2XOK - chains A and E of the 19 polymer chains in the assembly; structure by X-ray diffraction, 3.01 A resolution.

# Chain A
Name: ATP synthase subunit alpha, mitochondrial
From: Saccharomyces cerevisiae
UniProtKB: P07251 (ATPA_YEAST); residues -34 to 510 here correspond to UniProt positions 1-545 (UniProt number = residue number + 35)
Amino-acid sequence (545 residues; each row starts with the number of its first residue; numbers below 1 keep their minus sign (Met-34 is residue -34)):
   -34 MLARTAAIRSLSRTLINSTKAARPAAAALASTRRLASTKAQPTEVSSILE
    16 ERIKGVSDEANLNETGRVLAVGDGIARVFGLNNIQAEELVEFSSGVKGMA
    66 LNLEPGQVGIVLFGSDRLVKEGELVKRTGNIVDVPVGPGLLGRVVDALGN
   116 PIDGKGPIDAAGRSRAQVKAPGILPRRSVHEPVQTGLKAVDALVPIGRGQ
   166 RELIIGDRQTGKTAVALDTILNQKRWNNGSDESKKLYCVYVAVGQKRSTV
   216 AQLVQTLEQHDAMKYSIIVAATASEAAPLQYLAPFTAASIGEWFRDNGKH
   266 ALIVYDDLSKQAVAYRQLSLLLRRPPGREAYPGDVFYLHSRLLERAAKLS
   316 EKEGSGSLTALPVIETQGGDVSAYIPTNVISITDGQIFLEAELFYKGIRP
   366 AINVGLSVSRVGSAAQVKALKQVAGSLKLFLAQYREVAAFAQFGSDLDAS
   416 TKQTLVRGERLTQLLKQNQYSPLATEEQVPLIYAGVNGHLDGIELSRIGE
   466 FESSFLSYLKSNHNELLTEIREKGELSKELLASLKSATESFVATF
Disordered / not traced: -34 to 25, 408-409
Bound ions: Mg2+: Thr178 (together with AMP-PNP)
Small-molecule neighbours: AMP-PNP (ANP; phosphoaminophosphonic acid-adenylate ester): Asp172, Arg173, Gln174, Thr175, Gly176, Lys177, Thr178, Ala179, Glu330, Phe359, Arg364, Pro365, Gln432, Asn433, Gln434
Swiss-Prot annotation at these positions:
  - binding site (ATP): Gly171 to Thr178
  - site: Ser372 (Required for activity)
  - modified residue (Phosphoserine): Ser22, Ser143

# Chain E
Name: ATP synthase subunit beta, mitochondrial
From: Saccharomyces cerevisiae
Notes: EC 3.6.1.34
UniProtKB: P00830 (ATPB_YEAST); residues -32 to 474 here correspond to UniProt positions 1-507 (UniProt number = residue number + 33)
Amino-acid sequence (511 residues; numbered -32 to 478; the number before each row is that of its first residue; numbers below 1 keep their minus sign (Met-32 is residue -32)):
   -32 MVLPRLYTATSRAAFKAAKQSAPLLSTSWKRCMASAAQSTPITGKVTAVI
    18 GAIVDVHFEQSELPAILNALEIKTPQGKLVLEVAQHLGENTVRTIAMDGT
    68 EGLVRGEKVLDTGGPISVPVGRETLGRIINVIGEPIDERGPIKSKLRKPI
   118 HADPPSFAEQSTSAEILETGIKVVDLLAPYARGGKIGLFGGAGVGKTVFI
   168 QELINNIAKAHGGFSVFTGVGERTREGNDLYREMKETGVINLEGESKVAL
   218 VFGQMNEPPGARARVALTGLTIAEYFRDEEGQDVLLFIDNIFRFTQAGSE
   268 VSALLGRIPSAVGYQPTLATDMGLLQERITTTKKGSVTSVQAVYVPADDL
   318 TDPAPATTFAHLDATTVLSRGISELGIYPAVDPLDSKSRLLDAAVVGQEH
   368 YDVASKVQETLQTYKSLQDIIAILGMDELSEQDKLTVERARKIQRFLSQP
   418 FAVAEVFTGIPGKLVRLKDTVASFKAVLEGKYDNIPEHAFYMVGGIEDVV
   468 AKAEKLAAEAN
Disordered / not traced: -32 to 7, 477-478
Swiss-Prot annotation at these positions:
  - binding site (ATP): Gly157 to Thr164
  - modified residue: Thr79 (Phosphothreonine), Thr204 (Phosphothreonine), Ser340 (Phosphoserine)

# Chain A / chain E interface
Contacting residue pairs (77; chain A residue first):
  Gly45(A) - Arg72(E)  hydrogen bond (backbone-side chain)
  Leu46(A) - Arg72(E)  hydrogen bond (backbone-side chain)
  Asn47(A) - Arg72(E)
  Asn48(A) - Val71(E)
  Ile49(A) - Leu70(E)
  Ile49(A) - Val71(E)
  Ile49(A) - Arg72(E)
  Gln50(A) - Gly69(E)
  Gln50(A) - Leu70(E)
  Gln50(A) - Val71(E)
  Ala51(A) - Val16(E)  hydrophobic
  Ala51(A) - Thr67(E)
  Ala51(A) - Glu68(E)
  Ala51(A) - Gly69(E)  hydrogen bond (backbone-backbone)
  Ala51(A) - Leu70(E)  hydrogen bond (backbone-backbone)
  Glu52(A) - Glu68(E)
  Leu66(A) - Val16(E)
  Asn67(A) - Val16(E)
  Asn67(A) - Ile17(E)
  Leu68(A) - Thr14(E)
  Leu68(A) - Ala15(E)
  Leu68(A) - Val16(E)  hydrogen bond (backbone-backbone)
  Leu68(A) - Leu70(E)
  Leu68(A) - Arg72(E)
  Glu69(A) - Thr14(E)
  Glu69(A) - Arg72(E)  hydrogen bond (backbone-side chain)
  Pro70(A) - Thr14(E)
  Pro70(A) - Ala15(E)
  Gln72(A) - Arg72(E)
  Val73(A) - Arg72(E)
  Lys134(A) - Asp65(E)  salt bridge
  Ala135(A) - Asn223(E)
  Pro136(A) - Thr191(E)
  Gly137(A) - Thr191(E)
  Ile138(A) - Thr191(E)
  Ile138(A) - Gly194(E)
  Ile138(A) - Asn195(E)  hydrogen bond (backbone-side chain)
  Ile138(A) - Gln221(E)
  Leu139(A) - Asp104(E)
  Leu139(A) - Glu105(E)
  Leu139(A) - Asn195(E)
  Leu139(A) - Tyr198(E)  hydrophobic
  Arg141(A) - Thr191(E)
  Arg141(A) - Asn195(E)  hydrogen bond (backbone-side chain)
  Ser143(A) - Asp196(E)  hydrogen bond
  Ser143(A) - Arg199(E)  hydrogen bond
  Arg166(A) - Arg190(E)
  Arg166(A) - Arg192(E)
  Arg289(A) - Ile17(E)
  Arg289(A) - Gly18(E)
  Pro290(A) - Ala270(E)
  Pro290(A) - Gly273(E)
  Gly298(A) - Glu267(E)
  Gly298(A) - Ala270(E)
  Asp299(A) - Leu271(E)
  Phe301(A) - Arg229(E)
  Phe301(A) - Glu267(E)
  Tyr302(A) - Asn223(E)
  Tyr302(A) - Glu224(E)
  Tyr302(A) - Pro225(E)  hydrophobic
  Ser305(A) - Met222(E)  hydrogen bond (side chain-backbone)
  Ser305(A) - Asn223(E)
  Arg306(A) - Asn223(E)
  Glu309(A) - Thr191(E)  hydrogen bond
  Glu309(A) - Asn223(E)
  Ser337(A) - Ala314(E)
  Ser346(A) - Arg190(E)  hydrogen bond (backbone-side chain)
  Ser346(A) - Met222(E)
  Ser346(A) - Arg260(E)  hydrogen bond (backbone-side chain)
  Ile347(A) - Arg190(E)  hydrogen bond (backbone-side chain)
  Ile347(A) - Met222(E)  hydrophobic
  Thr348(A) - Arg190(E)  hydrogen bond (backbone-side chain)
  Asp349(A) - Arg190(E)  salt bridge
  Asp349(A) - Arg192(E)  salt bridge
  Arg375(A) - Arg190(E)
  Arg375(A) - Arg192(E)
  Arg375(A) - Glu193(E)  salt bridge
Other interface residues (no listed pair), chain A (43 interface residues in all): Ile96, Gln132, Arg142, Ile345
Other interface residues (no listed pair), chain E (40 interface residues in all): Gly66, Ile103, Glu189, Phe219, Pro226

# Overview
The interface between chain A and chain E involves 43 residues on one side and 40 on the other, with 16
hydrogen bonds and 4 salt bridges. Polar pairs include Lys134(A)-Asp65(E), Asp349(A)-Arg190(E) and
Asp349(A)-Arg192(E). Bound to chain A: AMP-PNP.
Chain A is ATP synthase subunit alpha, mitochondrial and chain E is ATP synthase subunit beta, mitochondrial,
both from Saccharomyces cerevisiae; the structure, Refined structure of yeast F1c10 ATPase complex to 3 A
resolution, was determined by X-ray diffraction together with 1QO1 from the same study.
